PDB entry 6CHB | X-ray diffraction, 6.80 A resolution (low resolution: residue-level contacts below are approximate; hydrogen-bond / salt-bridge calls are withheld) | chains G and F of the 18 polymer chains in the assembly

== Chain G (and F) ==
Protein: Envelope glycoprotein gp120
From: Human immunodeficiency virus 1
Notes: chain F of this document is another copy of the same molecule, construct and numbering; everything in this record applies to it too
Reference sequence: Q2N0S6 (Q2N0S6_9HIV1); the construct lacks a stretch of the UniProt sequence and is renumbered around it, so the offset changes along the chain: 31-140 = UniProt 30-139; 149-185 = UniProt 140-176; 187-309 = UniProt 186-308; 312-321 = UniProt 309-318; 2 more segments
Amino-acid sequence (479 residues; row label = number of the first residue in the row; note: 12 numbers in that range are skipped by the numbering (no residue carries them; nothing is unmodelled there); a row labelled like 185A-185I holds insertion residues (185A, then the next letters in order)):
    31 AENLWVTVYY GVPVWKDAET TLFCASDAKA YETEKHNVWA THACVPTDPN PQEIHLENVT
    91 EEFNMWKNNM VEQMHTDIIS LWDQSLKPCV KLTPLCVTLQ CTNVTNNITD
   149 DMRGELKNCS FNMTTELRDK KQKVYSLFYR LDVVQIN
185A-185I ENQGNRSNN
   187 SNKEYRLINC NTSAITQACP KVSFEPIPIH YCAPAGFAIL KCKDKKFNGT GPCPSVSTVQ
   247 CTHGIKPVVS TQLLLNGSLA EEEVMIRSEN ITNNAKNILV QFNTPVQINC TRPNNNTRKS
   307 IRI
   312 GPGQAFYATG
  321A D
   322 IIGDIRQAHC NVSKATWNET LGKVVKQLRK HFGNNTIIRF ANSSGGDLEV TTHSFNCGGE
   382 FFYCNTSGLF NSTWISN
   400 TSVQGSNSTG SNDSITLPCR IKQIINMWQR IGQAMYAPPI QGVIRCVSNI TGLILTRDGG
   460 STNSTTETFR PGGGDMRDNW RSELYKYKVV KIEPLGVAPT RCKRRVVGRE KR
Unresolved in the structure: 149-151, 185A-185I, 400-410, 506-511
Differences from the reference sequence: conflict Asn-332 (Thr330 in Q2N0S6); engineered mutation Cys-501 (Ala498 in Q2N0S6)
Cystine bridges: Cys-54/Cys-74, Cys-126/Cys-196, Cys-218/Cys-247, Cys-228/Cys-239, Cys-296/Cys-331, Cys-385/Cys-418
Reported in the primary citation:
  - post-translational modification sites: Asn-332

== How chain G and chain F interact ==
Residue-residue contacts (20; chain G residue first):
  Pro-124(G) with Arg-166(F)
  Cys-126(G) with Glu-164(F); Leu-165(F); Arg-166(F); Pro-313(F)
  Val-127(G) with Arg-166(F); Asp-167(F)
  Thr-128(G) with Leu-165(F)
  Asn-160(G) with Arg-166(F)
  Met-161(G) with Arg-166(F)
  Arg-192(G) with Leu-165(F)
  Cys-196(G) with Glu-164(F); Pro-313(F)
  Asn-197(G) with Glu-164(F); Arg-308(F)
  Thr-198(G) with Arg-308(F); Gly-314(F)
  Ser-199(G) with Pro-313(F); Gly-314(F)
  Ala-200(G) with Pro-313(F)
Interface residues without a listed pair, chain G (14 interface residues in all): Thr-123, Ile-184
Interface residues without a listed pair, chain F (8 interface residues in all): Gly-312

== In short ==
The interface between chain G and chain F involves 14 residues on one side and 8 on the other. The paper
reports a modification site at Asn-332(G).
Both chains are Envelope glycoprotein gp120 (Human immunodeficiency virus 1). Entry 6CHB (Crystal structure of
a natively-glycosylated BG505 SOSIP.664 HIV-1 Envelope Trimer in complex with the broadly-neutralizing
antibodies ...) was determined by X-ray diffraction, deposited together with 6CH7, 6CH8 and 6CH9.
